8GUI - chains D and I of the 12 polymer chains in the assembly; structure by electron microscopy, 2.81 A resolution.

== Chain D ==
Molecule: Histone H2B type 1-J
Source organism: Homo sapiens
UniProtKB: P06899 (H2B1J_HUMAN); residues 0-125 here correspond to UniProt positions 1-126 (UniProt number = residue number + 1)
Chain sequence (129 residues; numbered -3 to 125; the number before each row is that of its first residue; numbers below 1 keep their minus sign (Gly-3 is residue -3)):
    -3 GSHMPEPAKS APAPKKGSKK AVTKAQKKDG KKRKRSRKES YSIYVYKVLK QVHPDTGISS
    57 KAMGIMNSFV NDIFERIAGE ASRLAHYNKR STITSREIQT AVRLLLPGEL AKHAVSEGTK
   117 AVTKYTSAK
Not modelled in the structure: -3 to 28, 125
Differences from the reference sequence: expression tag (-3 to -1)
Swiss-Prot annotation at these positions:
  - modified residue: Pro1 (N-acetylproline), Glu2 (ADP-ribosyl glutamic acid), Lys5 (N6-(2-hydroxyisobutyryl)lysine), Ser6 (ADP-ribosylserine), Lys11 (N6-(beta-hydroxybutyryl)lysine), Lys12 (N6-(2-hydroxyisobutyryl)lysine), Ser14 (Phosphoserine), Lys15 (N6-acetyllysine), Lys16 (N6-(beta-hydroxybutyryl)lysine), Lys20 (N6-(2-hydroxyisobutyryl)lysine), Lys23 (N6-(2-hydroxyisobutyryl)lysine), Lys24 (N6-(2-hydroxyisobutyryl)lysine), Lys34 (N6-(2-hydroxyisobutyryl)lysine), Glu35 (PolyADP-ribosyl glutamic acid), Ser36 (Phosphoserine), Lys43 (N6-(2-hydroxyisobutyryl)lysine), Lys46 (N6-(2-hydroxyisobutyryl)lysine), Lys57 (N6,N6-dimethyllysine), Arg79 (Dimethylated arginine), Lys85 (N6,N6,N6-trimethyllysine) and 6 more in UniProt
  - glycosylation: Ser112 (O-linked (GlcNAc) serine)
  - cross-link (Glycyl lysine isopeptide (Lys-Gly)): Lys5 (interchain with G-Cter in SUMO2), Lys20 (interchain with G-Cter in SUMO2), Lys34 (interchain with G-Cter in ubiquitin), Lys120 (interchain with G-Cter in ubiquitin)

== Chain I ==
Molecule: 147-nt DNA strand
Sequence (147 nucleotides; row label = number of the first residue in the row):
     1 CTGGAGAATC CCGGTGCCGA GGCCGCTCAA TTGGTCGTAG ACAGCTCTAG CACCGCTTAA
    61 ACGCACGTAC GCGCTGTCCC CCGCGTTTTA ACCGCCAAGG GGATTACTCC CTAGTCTCCA
   121 GGCACGTGTC AGATATATAC ATCCTGT

== Interface between chain D and chain I ==
Residue-residue contacts - 12 pairs, chain D then chain I:
  Arg29(D) - DT46(I)  phosphate contact
  Arg29(D) - DC47(I)  sugar contact
  Ser32(D) - DA124(I)  sugar contact
  Arg33(D) - DC123(I)  phosphate contact
  Arg33(D) - DA124(I)  phosphate contact
  Lys34(D) - DC123(I)  sugar contact
  Lys34(D) - DA124(I)  salt bridge to the phosphate
  Glu35(D) - DC123(I)  phosphate contact
  Ser36(D) - DC123(I)  hydrogen bond to the phosphate
  Ile39(D) - DG122(I)  phosphate contact
  Ile39(D) - DC123(I)  phosphate contact
  Tyr40(D) - DG122(I)  hydrogen bond to the phosphate
Also at the interface, not in a pair above, chain D (10 interface residues in all): Lys43, Thr88
Also at the interface, not in a pair above, chain I (7 interface residues in all): DT112, DG121

== Summary ==
10 residues of chain D and 7 residues of chain I are in contact, with 2 hydrogen bonds and 1 salt bridge.
Polar pairs include Ser36(D)-DC123(I), Tyr40(D)-DG122(I) and Lys34(D)-DA124(I).
Chain D is Histone H2B type 1-J (Homo sapiens) and chain I is a 147-nt DNA strand; the structure,
Bre1-nucleosome complex (Model I), was determined by electron microscopy together with 8GUJ and 8GUK from the
same study.
